2XWO - chain A; structure by X-ray diffraction, 1.54 A resolution.

# Chain A
Molecule: Sialic acid-binding periplasmic protein siap
Source organism: Haemophilus influenzae
Reference sequence: P44542 (SIAP_HAEIN); residues 1-306 here correspond to UniProt positions 24-329 (UniProt number = residue number + 23)
Sequence (312 residues; row label = number of the first residue in the row):
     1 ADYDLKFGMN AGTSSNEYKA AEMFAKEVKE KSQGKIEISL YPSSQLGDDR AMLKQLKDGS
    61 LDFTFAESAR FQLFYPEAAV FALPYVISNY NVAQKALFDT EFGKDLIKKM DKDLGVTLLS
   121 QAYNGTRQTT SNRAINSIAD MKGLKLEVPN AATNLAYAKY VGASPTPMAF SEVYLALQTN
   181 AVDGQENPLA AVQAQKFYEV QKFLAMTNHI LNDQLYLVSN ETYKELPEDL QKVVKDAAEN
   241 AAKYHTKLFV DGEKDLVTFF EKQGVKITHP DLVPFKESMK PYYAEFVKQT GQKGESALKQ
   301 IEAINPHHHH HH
Unresolved in the structure: 309-312
Construct notes: engineered mutation Glu147 (Arg170 in P44542); expression tag (307-312)
Residues lining bound ligands: sialylamide (SLM; (2S,4S,5R,6R)-5-acetamido-2,4-dihydroxy-6-[(1R,2R)-1,2,3-trihydroxypropyl]oxane-2-carboxamide): Asn10, Ala11, Glu17, Asp49, Phe65, Ala66, Glu67, Arg70, Arg127, Pro149, Ala151, Asn154, Phe170, Asn187, Asn212, Gln214
Swiss-Prot annotation at these positions:
  - binding site (N-acetyl-beta-neuraminate): Asn10, Asp49, Glu67, Arg127, Asn187

# Overview
Bound to chain A: sialylamide. UniProt lists 5 N-acetyl-beta-neuraminate-binding residues.
Chain A is Sialic acid-binding periplasmic protein siap (Haemophilus influenzae); the structure, SiaP R147E
mutant in complex with sialylamide, was determined by X-ray diffraction (same publication as 2XWI, 2XWK and
2XWV).
